9MU5 - chains h and N of the 8 polymer chains in the assembly; structure by electron microscopy, 6.30 A resolution (low resolution: residue-level contacts below are approximate; hydrogen-bond / salt-bridge calls are withheld).

Chain h:
Molecule: Histone H2B
From: Drosophila melanogaster
UniProtKB: P02283 (H2B_DROME); residue numbers follow UniProt; this construct covers 27-123
Sequence (97 residues; numbered 27 to 123; the number before each row is that of its first residue):
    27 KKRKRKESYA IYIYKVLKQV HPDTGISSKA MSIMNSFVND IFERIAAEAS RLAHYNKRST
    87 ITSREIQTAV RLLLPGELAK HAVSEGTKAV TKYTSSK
UniProt features mapped onto this chain:
  - modified residue (N6-succinyllysine): Lys44, Lys114, Lys118
  - glycosylation: Ser110 (O-linked (GlcNAc) serine)
  - cross-link: Lys118 (Glycyl lysine isopeptide (Lys-Gly) (interchain with G-Cter in ubiquitin))

Chain N:
Molecule: 133-nt DNA strand
From: Drosophila melanogaster
Sequence (133 nucleotides; row label = number of the first residue in the row; numbers below 1 keep their minus sign (DC-48 is residue -48)):
   -48 CCTGGAGACT AGGGAGTAAT CCCCTTGGCG GTTAAAACGC GGGGGACAGC GCGTACGTGC
    12 GTTTAAGCGG TGCTAGAGCT GTCTACGACC AATTGAGCGG CCTCGGCACC GGGATTCTTA
    72 TATATATATA TAT

How chain h and chain N interact:
Pairs across the interface (12; chain h residue first):
  Lys28(h) - DG50(N)
  Lys28(h) - DG51(N)
  Lys30(h) - DG50(N)
  Arg31(h) - DG48(N)
  Arg31(h) - DC49(N)
  Lys32(h) - DC49(N)
  Lys32(h) - DG50(N)
  Glu33(h) - DG48(N)
  Glu33(h) - DC49(N)
  Ser34(h) - DC49(N)
  Ile37(h) - DG48(N)
  Tyr38(h) - DG48(N)
Also at the interface, not in a pair above, chain h (9 interface residues in all): Lys27

Overview:
Chain h and chain N form an interface of 9 and 4 residues respectively.
Here chain h is Histone H2B and chain N is a 133-nt DNA strand, both from Drosophila melanogaster. Entry 9MU5
(Structure of a native Drosophila melanogaster hexameric nucleosome) was determined by electron microscopy.
